8JRV - chains H and L of the 6 polymer chains in the assembly; structure by electron microscopy, 3.30 A resolution.

Chain H:
Name: Beta-arrestin 1 and single-chain fragment variable 30 (scFv30)
From: Homo sapiens
Notes: antibody fragment or engineered binder
Sequence (627 residues; numbered -496 to 130; the number before each row is that of its first residue; numbers below 1 keep their minus sign (Met-496 is residue -496)):
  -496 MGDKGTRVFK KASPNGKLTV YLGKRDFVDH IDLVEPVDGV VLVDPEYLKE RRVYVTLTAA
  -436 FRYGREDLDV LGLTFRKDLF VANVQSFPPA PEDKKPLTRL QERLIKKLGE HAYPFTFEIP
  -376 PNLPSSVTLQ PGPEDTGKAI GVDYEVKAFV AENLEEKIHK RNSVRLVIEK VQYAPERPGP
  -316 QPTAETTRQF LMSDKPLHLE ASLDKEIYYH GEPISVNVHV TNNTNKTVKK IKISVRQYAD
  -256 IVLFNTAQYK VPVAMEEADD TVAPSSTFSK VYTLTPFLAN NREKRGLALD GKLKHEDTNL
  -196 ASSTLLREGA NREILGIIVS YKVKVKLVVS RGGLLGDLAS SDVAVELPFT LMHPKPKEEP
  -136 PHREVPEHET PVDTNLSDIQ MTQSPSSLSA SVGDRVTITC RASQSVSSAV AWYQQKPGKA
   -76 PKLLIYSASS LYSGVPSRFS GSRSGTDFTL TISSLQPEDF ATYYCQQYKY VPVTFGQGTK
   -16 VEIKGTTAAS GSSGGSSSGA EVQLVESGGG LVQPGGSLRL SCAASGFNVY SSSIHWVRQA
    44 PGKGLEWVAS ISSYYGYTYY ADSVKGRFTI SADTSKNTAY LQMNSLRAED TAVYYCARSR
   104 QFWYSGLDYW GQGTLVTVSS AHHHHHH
Not modelled in the structure: -496 to 4, 122-130
Cystine bridges: Cys25-Cys99

Chain L:
Name: Beta-arrestin 1 and single-chain fragment variable 30 (scFv30)
From: Homo sapiens
Notes: antibody fragment or engineered binder
Sequence (627 residues; each row starts with the number of its first residue; numbers below 1 keep their minus sign (Met-375 is residue -375)):
  -375 MGDKGTRVFK KASPNGKLTV YLGKRDFVDH IDLVEPVDGV VLVDPEYLKE RRVYVTLTAA
  -315 FRYGREDLDV LGLTFRKDLF VANVQSFPPA PEDKKPLTRL QERLIKKLGE HAYPFTFEIP
  -255 PNLPSSVTLQ PGPEDTGKAI GVDYEVKAFV AENLEEKIHK RNSVRLVIEK VQYAPERPGP
  -195 QPTAETTRQF LMSDKPLHLE ASLDKEIYYH GEPISVNVHV TNNTNKTVKK IKISVRQYAD
  -135 IVLFNTAQYK VPVAMEEADD TVAPSSTFSK VYTLTPFLAN NREKRGLALD GKLKHEDTNL
   -75 ASSTLLREGA NREILGIIVS YKVKVKLVVS RGGLLGDLAS SDVAVELPFT LMHPKPKEEP
   -15 PHREVPEHET PVDTNLSDIQ MTQSPSSLSA SVGDRVTITC RASQSVSSAV AWYQQKPGKA
    45 PKLLIYSASS LYSGVPSRFS GSRSGTDFTL TISSLQPEDF ATYYCQQYKY VPVTFGQGTK
   105 VEIKGTTAAS GSSGGSSSGA EVQLVESGGG LVQPGGSLRL SCAASGFNVY SSSIHWVRQA
   165 PGKGLEWVAS ISSYYGYTYY ADSVKGRFTI SADTSKNTAY LQMNSLRAED TAVYYCARSR
   225 QFWYSGLDYW GQGTLVTVSS AHHHHHH
Not modelled in the structure: -375 to 0, 108-251
Cystine bridges: Cys24-Cys89

Chain H / chain L interface:
Residue-residue contacts (21):
  Gln42(H) - Gln39(L)  hydrogen bond
  Lys46(H) - Tyr88(L)
  Gly47(H) - Tyr88(L)
  Leu48(H) - Gln39(L)
  Leu48(H) - Phe99(L)  hydrophobic
  Trp50(H) - Val95(L)
  Trp50(H) - Val97(L)
  Tyr62(H) - Val95(L)  hydrophobic
  Tyr98(H) - Lys43(L)
  Tyr107(H) - Tyr92(L)  hydrophobic
  Ser108(H) - Leu47(L)
  Ser108(H) - Tyr50(L)
  Gly109(H) - Tyr37(L)
  Leu110(H) - Tyr37(L)  hydrogen bond (backbone-side chain)
  Leu110(H) - Leu47(L)
  Leu110(H) - Gln90(L)
  Asp111(H) - Leu47(L)
  Asp111(H) - Tyr56(L)
  Trp113(H) - Tyr37(L)
  Trp113(H) - Pro45(L)
  Gly114(H) - Ala44(L)
Other interface residues (no listed pair), chain H (16 interface residues in all): Val40, Glu49
Other interface residues (no listed pair), chain L (15 interface residues in all): Gln101

Overview:
16 residues of chain H and 15 residues of chain L are in contact, with 2 hydrogen bonds. Polar pairs include
Gln42(H)-Gln39(L) and Leu110(H)-Tyr37(L).
Chain H and chain L are both Beta-arrestin 1 and single-chain fragment variable 30 (scFv30) (Homo sapiens);
the structure, Cryo-EM structure of the glucagon receptor bound to glucagon and beta-arrestin 1, was
determined by electron microscopy together with 8JRU from the same study.
